Entry 8K21 (electron microscopy, 3.80 A resolution); this record covers chains A and D of the 8 polymer chains in the assembly.

[Chain A]
Name: HD Cas3-type domain-containing protein
Source organism: Vibrio phage ICP1_2004_A
UniProtKB: F1D5V9 (F1D5V9_9CAUD); numbering as in UniProt (aligned over 1-75)
Chain sequence (75 residues; each row starts with the number of its first residue):
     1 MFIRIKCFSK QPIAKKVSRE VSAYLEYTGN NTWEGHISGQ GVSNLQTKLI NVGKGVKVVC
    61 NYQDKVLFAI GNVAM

[Chain D]
Name: Cas1
Source organism: Vibrio phage ICP1_2004_A
UniProtKB: F1D5W0 (F1D5W0_9CAUD); numbering as in UniProt (aligned over 1-295)
Chain sequence (295 residues; row label = number of the first residue in the row):
     1 MQKQILTSQK RNMYILSRCK VLVKNGQVCH LHEDGNVYTV PYANTVFIGL AEGTSITNEA
    61 MSMLAANGVI VFWTKGGGYD MFAADIICHL PQADYRPTKY MQNWVRLWLD EEKKLSAAKE
   121 ILKMRVDSLS THVHDFGVDV ENKRVSSIVN KFDKGVTQAT SFESLLGHEG TFVKSLYKEY
   181 ALEYEIEFKR DHKSADNYNK FLTLGNYYAY GIARSSLWAL GIDNSFPLLH GSTRRGGLVF
   241 DVADIIKTSI ILPLAFHAAD QGMSNTEFKR SCVAYFDKND ILAYLINNIK RLCME

[How chain A and chain D interact]
Residue-residue contacts (38; chain A residue first):
  Met1(A) with Arg11(D)
  Lys15(A) with Asn25(D)
  Ser18(A) with Gln27(D), hydrogen bond (backbone-side chain)
  Arg19(A) with Asn25(D), hydrogen bond (side chain-backbone); Gln27(D); Tyr42(D), hydrogen bond (backbone-side chain)
  Glu20(A) with Tyr42(D)
  Ser22(A) with Gln27(D); Thr39(D); Val40(D); Pro41(D)
  Ala23(A) with Pro41(D); Tyr42(D), hydrogen bond (backbone-backbone); Ala43(D), hydrogen bond (backbone-backbone); Asn44(D), hydrogen bond (backbone-backbone)
  Tyr24(A) with Ile5(D), hydrophobic; Asn12(D); Pro41(D); Ala43(D), hydrophobic; Asn44(D), hydrogen bond (backbone-side chain)
  Leu25(A) with Pro41(D)
  Glu26(A) with Asn12(D), hydrogen bond; Tyr14(D), hydrogen bond; Pro41(D)
  Tyr27(A) with Thr39(D)
  His36(A) with Arg11(D); Asn12(D); Asn44(D), hydrogen bond (backbone-side chain); Asp277(D), salt bridge
  Ile37(A) with Arg11(D); Asn44(D)
  Ser38(A) with Gln9(D)
  Gln40(A) with Lys3(D), hydrogen bond
  Gly41(A) with Ile5(D)
  Asn44(A) with Gln2(D), hydrogen bond; Lys3(D); Gln4(D)
  Lys48(A) with Gln2(D)
Other interface residues (no listed pair), chain A (19 interface residues in all): Thr47
Other interface residues (no listed pair), chain D (19 interface residues in all): Leu6, Gly26

[Overview]
Chain A and chain D each contribute 19 residues to their interface, with 12 hydrogen bonds and 1 salt bridge.
Polar contacts include His36(A)-Asp277(D), Ser18(A)-Gln27(D) and Arg19(A)-Asn25(D).
Here chain A is HD Cas3-type domain-containing protein and chain D is Cas1, both from Vibrio phage
ICP1_2004_A. Entry 8K21 (Cas1-Cas2-dsDNA subregion in ICP1 Csy-DNA-Cas1-2/3 complex) was determined by
electron microscopy.
